PDB entry 2JJ2 | X-ray diffraction, 2.40 A resolution | chains C and G of the 7 polymer chains in the assembly

[Chain C]
Protein: ATP synthase subunit alpha heart isoform
Source organism: Bos taurus
Notes: EC 3.6.1.34
Reference sequence: P19483 (ATPA_BOVIN); residues 2-510 here correspond to UniProt positions 45-553 (UniProt number = residue number + 43)
Chain sequence (510 residues; row label = number of the first residue in the row):
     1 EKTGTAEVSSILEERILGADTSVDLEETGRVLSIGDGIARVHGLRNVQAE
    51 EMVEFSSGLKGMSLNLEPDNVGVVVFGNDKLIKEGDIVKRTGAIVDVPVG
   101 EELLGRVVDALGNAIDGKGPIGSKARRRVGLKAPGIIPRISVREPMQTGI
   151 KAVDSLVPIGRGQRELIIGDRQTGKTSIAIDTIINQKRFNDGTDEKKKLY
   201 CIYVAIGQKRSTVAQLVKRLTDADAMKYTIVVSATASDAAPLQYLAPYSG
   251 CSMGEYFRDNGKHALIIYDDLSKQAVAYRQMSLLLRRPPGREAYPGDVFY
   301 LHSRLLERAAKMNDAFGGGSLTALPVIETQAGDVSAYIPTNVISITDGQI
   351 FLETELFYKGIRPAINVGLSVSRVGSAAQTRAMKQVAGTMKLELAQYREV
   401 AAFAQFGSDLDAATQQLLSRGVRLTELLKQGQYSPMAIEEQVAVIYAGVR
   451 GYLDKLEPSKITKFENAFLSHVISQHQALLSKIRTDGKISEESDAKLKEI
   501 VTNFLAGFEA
Unresolved in the structure: 1-15
Curated features (UniProtKB/Swiss-Prot):
  - binding site (ATP): Q172, G174, K175, T176, S177, Q430, Q432
  - binding site (Mg(2+)): T176, D269
  - site: S370 (Required for activity)
  - modified residue: S10 (Phosphoserine), S22 (Phosphoserine), S33 (Phosphoserine), S63 (Phosphoserine), K80 (N6-acetyllysine), K83 (N6-acetyllysine), K89 (N6-acetyllysine), T91 (Phosphothreonine), K118 (N6-acetyllysine), S123 (Phosphoserine), K124 (N6-acetyllysine), S141 (Phosphoserine), R161 (Omega-N-methylarginine), K187 (N6-acetyllysine), K196 (N6-acetyllysine), K197 (N6-acetyllysine), K218 (N6-acetyllysine), K262 (N6-acetyllysine), K384 (N6-acetyllysine), K391 (N6-acetyllysine) and 5 more in UniProt
  - glycosylation: S33 (O-linked (GlcNAc) serine)
Bound ions: Mg2+: T176 (together with AMP-PNP)
Residues lining bound ligands:
  - ADP (adenosine-5'-diphosphate): V371, S372, R373
  - AMP-PNP (ANP; phosphoaminophosphonic acid-adenylate ester): D170, R171, Q172, T173, G174, K175, T176, S177, E328, F357, R362, P363, Q430, G431, Q432

[Chain G]
Protein: ATP synthase gamma chain
Source organism: Bos taurus
Notes: EC 3.6.1.34
Reference sequence: P05631 (ATPG_BOVIN); residues 1-272 here correspond to UniProt positions 26-297 (UniProt number = residue number + 25)
Chain sequence (272 residues; each row starts with the number of its first residue):
     1 ATLKDITRRLKSIKNIQKITKSMKMVAAAKYARAERELKPARVYGVGSLA
    51 LYEKADIKTPEDKKKHLIIGVSSDRGLCGAIHSSVAKQMKSEAANLAAAG
   101 KEVKIIGVGDKIRSILHRTHSDQFLVTFKEVGRRPPTFGDASVIALELLN
   151 SGYEFDEGSIIFNRFRSVISYKTEEKPIFSLDTISSAESMSIYDDIDADV
   201 LRNYQEYSLANIIYYSLKESTTSEQSARMTAMDNASKNASEMIDKLTLTF
   251 NRTRQAVITKELIEIISGAAAL
Unresolved in the structure: 48-71, 90-105, 116-128, 141-160, 174-205
Curated features (UniProtKB/Swiss-Prot):
  - modified residue: K14 (N6-acetyllysine), K24 (N6-succinyllysine), K30 (N6-acetyllysine), K90 (N6-acetyllysine), S121 (Phosphoserine), K129 (N6-acetyllysine), K172 (N6-acetyllysine), K245 (N6-succinyllysine)
Residues lining bound ligands: 3,5,7,3',4'-pentahydroxyflavone (QUE): A256, T259, K260, I263, E264

[How chain C and chain G interact]
Pairs across the interface (7):
  P288(C) with G268(G); A271(G), hydrophobic
  P289(C) with S267(G); A271(G)
  R291(C) with E264(G)
  E292(C) with K260(G); E264(G), hydrogen bond (backbone-side chain)
Interface residues without a listed pair, chain C (6 interface residues in all): R286, G290
Interface residues without a listed pair, chain G (6 interface residues in all): L272

[Summary]
Chain C and chain G each contribute 6 residues to their interface, with 1 hydrogen bond. Its one
hydrogen-bonded contact is E292(C)-E264(G). Ligands of chain C: AMP-PNP and ADP. Ligands of chain G:
3,5,7,3',4'-pentahydroxyflavone.
Here chain C is ATP synthase subunit alpha heart isoform and chain G is ATP synthase gamma chain, both from
Bos taurus. Entry 2JJ2 (The Structure of F1-ATPase inhibited by quercetin) was determined by X-ray
diffraction, deposited together with 2JIZ and 2JJ1.
